Entry 6YXR (electron microscopy, 3.40 A resolution); this record covers chains A and C of the 11 polymer chains in the assembly.

Chain A:
Name: Photosystem I P700 chlorophyll a apoprotein A1
Organism: Dunaliella salina
Notes: EC 1.97.1.12
Reference sequence: D0FXV2 (D0FXV2_DUNSA); residue numbers follow UniProt; this construct covers 13-751
Chain sequence (739 residues; numbered 13 to 751; the number before each row is that of its first residue):
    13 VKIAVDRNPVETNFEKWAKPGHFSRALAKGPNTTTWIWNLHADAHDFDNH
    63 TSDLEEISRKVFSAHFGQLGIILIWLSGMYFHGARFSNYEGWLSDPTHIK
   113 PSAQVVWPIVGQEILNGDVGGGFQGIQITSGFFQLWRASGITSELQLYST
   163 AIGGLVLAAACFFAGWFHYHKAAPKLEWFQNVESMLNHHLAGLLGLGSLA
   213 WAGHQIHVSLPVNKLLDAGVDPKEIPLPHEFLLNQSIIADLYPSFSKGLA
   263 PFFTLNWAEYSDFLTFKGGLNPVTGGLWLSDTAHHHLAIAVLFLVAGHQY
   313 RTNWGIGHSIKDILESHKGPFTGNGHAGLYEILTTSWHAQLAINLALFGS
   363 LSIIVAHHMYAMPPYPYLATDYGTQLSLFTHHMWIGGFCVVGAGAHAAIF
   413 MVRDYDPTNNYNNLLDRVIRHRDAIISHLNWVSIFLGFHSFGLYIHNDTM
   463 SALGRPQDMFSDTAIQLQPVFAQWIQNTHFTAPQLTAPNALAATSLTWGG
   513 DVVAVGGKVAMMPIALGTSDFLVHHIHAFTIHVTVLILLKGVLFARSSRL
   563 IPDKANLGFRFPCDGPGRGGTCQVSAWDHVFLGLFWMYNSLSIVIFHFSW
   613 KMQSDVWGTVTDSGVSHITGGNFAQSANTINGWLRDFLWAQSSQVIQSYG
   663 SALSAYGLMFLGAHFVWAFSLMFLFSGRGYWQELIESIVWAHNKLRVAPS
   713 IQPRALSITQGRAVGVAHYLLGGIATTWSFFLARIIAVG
Bound ions: chlorophyll a Mg site 1 near Gln-116 (its only coordinating residue here); chlorophyll a Mg site 2 near Gln-124 (its only coordinating residue here); chlorophyll a Mg site 3 near Thr-498 (its only coordinating residue here); 4Fe-4S cluster Fe: Cys-575, Cys-584 (shared with 2 residues of chain B)
Ligand contacts:
  - 1,2-diacyl-glycerol-3-sn-phosphate (3PH): Arg-19, Phe-175, Trp-178, Phe-179
  - beta-carotene (BCR), molecule 1: Ile-84, Trp-87, Leu-88, Gly-204, Leu-205, Leu-208, Gly-209
  - beta-carotene (BCR), molecule 2: Leu-85, Leu-88, Tyr-92, Thr-162, Gly-165, Gly-166, Leu-208, Leu-211, Ala-212
  - beta-carotene (BCR), molecule 3: Trp-119, Pro-120, Ile-121
  - beta-carotene (BCR), molecule 4: Leu-211, Leu-261, Phe-264, Leu-299, Val-303, Leu-306, Val-307, His-310
  - beta-carotene (BCR), molecule 5: Ala-351, Ile-355, Ala-409, Phe-412
  - beta-carotene (BCR), molecule 6: Ala-358, Ser-362, Val-402, Ala-405, Gly-406, Val-547, Leu-550, Leu-551
  - beta-carotene (BCR), molecule 7: Met-671, Gly-674, Ala-675, Phe-677, Val-678, Leu-733, Ile-736, Ala-737, Trp-740
  - chlorophyll a isomer (CL0): Phe-453, Tyr-456, Ile-538, Phe-541, Thr-542, Tyr-600, Asn-601, Ser-604, Ile-605, Phe-608, Trp-645, Leu-650, Ser-654, Ile-658, Phe-672, His-676, Trp-679, Tyr-731, Gly-735, Thr-738, Thr-739, Phe-742
  - chlorophyll a (CLA), molecule 1: Val-13, Lys-14, Ile-15, Trp-190, Asn-193, Ser-196, His-200, Thr-314, Asn-315, Trp-316
  - chlorophyll a (CLA), molecule 2: Ile-15, Val-17, Phe-74, Phe-78, Ala-172, Cys-173, Phe-175, Ala-176, Phe-179, His-180, Ala-184, Trp-190
  - chlorophyll a (CLA), molecule 3: Thr-24, Asn-25, Phe-26, Lys-28, Trp-29, His-34, Lys-72, Ser-75, Gly-79, Phe-174, Gly-177, Trp-178, Tyr-181, His-182
  - chlorophyll a (CLA), molecule 4: Trp-29, Pro-32, Trp-48, Ile-49, Trp-50, Leu-52, His-53
  - chlorophyll a (CLA), molecule 5: Trp-29, His-34, Phe-35, Leu-52, His-53, Ala-56, His-57, Phe-59, His-62, Ala-76, Gly-79, Gln-80, Ile-83
  - chlorophyll a (CLA), molecule 6: Thr-46, Ile-49, Trp-50, Ile-697, Ile-700, Val-701, His-704, Val-709, Pro-711, Pro-715, Arg-716, Leu-718
  - chlorophyll a (CLA), molecule 7: Trp-50, Phe-677, Val-678, Phe-681, Phe-685, Leu-718, Gln-722, Ala-725, Val-726, Ala-729, His-730, Leu-733
  - chlorophyll a (CLA), molecule 8: His-53, Ala-54, Asp-55, His-57, Asp-58, Leu-353, Leu-357, Phe-400, Cys-401, Val-403, Gly-404, Ala-407, His-408, Ile-411, Arg-415, Phe-571, Arg-572, Trp-589, Val-592, Leu-596, Leu-733
  - chlorophyll a (CLA), molecule 9: His-57, Phe-59, Asp-60, Val-73, Ala-76, His-77, Gln-80, Leu-81, Ile-84, Leu-85, Leu-88, Leu-169, Trp-349, His-350, Gln-352, Leu-353, Asn-356, Leu-357, Phe-360
  - chlorophyll a (CLA), molecule 10: Ser-70, Phe-191, Val-194, Met-197, Leu-198, His-201, Ile-322, Leu-326, Leu-345, Thr-346, Thr-347, Ser-348, Trp-349, Gln-352, Ile-355, Asn-356, Leu-359, Phe-360
  - chlorophyll a (CLA), molecule 11: Phe-74, His-77, Phe-78, Leu-81, Leu-169, Cys-173, Trp-190, Phe-191, Asn-193, Ser-196, Met-197, His-200, His-201, Gly-204, Leu-205
  - chlorophyll a (CLA), molecule 12: Gln-80, Ile-83, Ile-84, Trp-87, Phe-360, Ile-397, Phe-400, Cys-401
  - chlorophyll a (CLA), molecule 13: Ile-86, Trp-87, Ser-89, Gly-90, Phe-93, His-94, Phe-98, Val-117, Trp-119
  - chlorophyll a (CLA), molecule 14: Trp-87, Met-91, Ala-115, Gln-116, Ile-138, Gln-139, Ile-140, Thr-141, Ser-142, Ala-667, Tyr-668, Trp-740, Leu-744
  - chlorophyll a (CLA), molecule 15: Trp-87, Met-91, Thr-141, Ser-142, Phe-144, Ser-389, Leu-390, Thr-392, His-393, Trp-396, Phe-400, Met-671, Ile-736, Thr-739, Trp-740
  - chlorophyll a (CLA), molecule 16: Trp-87, Ser-142, Gly-143, Phe-144, Leu-147, Leu-206, Phe-360, Leu-363, Ser-364, Val-367, Met-371, Tyr-377, Leu-390, His-393, His-394, Ile-397
  - chlorophyll a (CLA), molecule 17: Tyr-92, Ser-151, Gly-152, Ile-153, Gln-158, Ser-161, Thr-162, Gly-209, Ala-212, Trp-213, Gly-215, His-216, His-219, Val-220, Pro-240, His-241, Leu-244
  - chlorophyll a (CLA), molecule 18: Gln-116, Val-117, Val-118, Trp-119, Ile-121, Gln-124, Leu-127, Ala-667, Leu-670
  - chlorophyll a (CLA), molecule 19: Leu-147, Ala-150, Leu-206, Gly-209, Ser-210, Trp-213, Gln-217, Leu-289, Leu-291, Thr-294, His-297, His-298, Ile-301, Phe-305, Leu-363, Ile-366, Val-367, His-370, Met-371, Pro-376, Tyr-377
  - chlorophyll a (CLA), molecule 20: Leu-157, Gln-158, Ser-161, Leu-239, His-241, Leu-245
  - chlorophyll a (CLA), molecule 21: Val-168, Ala-171, Ala-172, Phe-175
  - chlorophyll a (CLA), molecule 22: Asn-199, His-200, Ala-203, Gly-204, Leu-208, Leu-306, His-310, Tyr-312, Thr-314, Trp-316, Ile-318
  - chlorophyll a (CLA), molecule 23: Leu-202, Leu-206, Leu-304, Phe-305, Ala-308, Gln-311, Tyr-312, Ile-322, Ile-325, Ala-358, Leu-359, Leu-427, Val-430, Leu-551, Val-554, Leu-555
  - chlorophyll a (CLA), molecule 24: Leu-211, Ala-212, Ala-214, Gly-215, Ile-218, His-219, Leu-244, Gln-247, Phe-257, Gly-260, Leu-261, Tyr-272, Phe-275, Leu-299
  - chlorophyll a (CLA), molecule 25: Phe-264, Trp-269, Ala-270, Tyr-272, Ser-273, Leu-276, Thr-277, Phe-278, His-296, Leu-299, Ala-300, Asn-501
  - chlorophyll a (CLA), molecule 26: Thr-277, Phe-278, Gly-280, Gly-281, Leu-289, Asp-293, Thr-294, His-296, His-297, Ala-300, Ile-301, His-370, Met-371, Met-374, Pro-376, Ala-505, Thr-506
  - chlorophyll a (CLA), molecule 27: Phe-278, Leu-497, Thr-498, Ala-499, Pro-500, Asn-501, Ala-502
  - chlorophyll a (CLA), molecule 28: Val-307, Ala-308, His-310, Gln-311, Ile-318, Gly-319, His-320
  - chlorophyll a (CLA), molecule 29: Gln-311, His-320, Asp-324, Ile-325, Ser-328, His-329
  - chlorophyll a (CLA), molecule 30: Ile-325, Leu-326, His-338, Leu-341, Leu-426, Leu-427, Val-430
  - chlorophyll a (CLA), molecule 31: His-329, Lys-330, Pro-332, Phe-333
  - chlorophyll a (CLA), molecule 32: Phe-333, Thr-334, Leu-426, Arg-429, Val-430, His-433, Ile-437, His-440
  - chlorophyll a (CLA), molecule 33: Leu-359, Ser-362, Leu-363, Ile-366, His-369, His-370, Tyr-372, Ala-373, Met-374, Thr-506, Ser-507, Thr-509, Trp-510
  - chlorophyll a (CLA), molecule 34: Ile-365, Ile-366, His-369, Met-395, Val-402, Ile-543, Thr-546, Val-547, Met-599, Ser-602, Leu-603, Val-606
  - chlorophyll a (CLA), molecule 35: His-369, Tyr-372, Phe-483, Ala-484, Ile-487, Gln-488, Thr-509, Trp-510, Ile-526, Leu-528, His-536, His-539, Ile-543, Val-606, His-609, Phe-610, Lys-613
  - chlorophyll a (CLA), molecule 36: Ala-436, His-440, Trp-443
  - chlorophyll a (CLA), molecule 37: Ile-437, Leu-441, Val-444, Ala-540, Ile-543, His-544, Val-547, Leu-551
  - chlorophyll a (CLA), molecule 38: Ser-439, Asn-442, Trp-443, Ile-446
  - chlorophyll a (CLA), molecule 39: Asn-442, Ser-445, Ile-446, Gly-449, Phe-450, Phe-453, Gly-454, Ile-457, Phe-541, Leu-548, Ile-549, Phe-597, Trp-598
  - chlorophyll a (CLA), molecule 40: Trp-443, Ile-446, Phe-447, Phe-450, His-451
  - chlorophyll a (CLA), molecule 41: Trp-443, Phe-447, Leu-448, Gln-480, Pro-481, Val-482, Phe-483, Ala-484, Phe-533, His-536, His-537, Ala-540, His-544
  - chlorophyll a (CLA), molecule 42: Phe-450, Gly-454, Leu-455, Ile-457, His-458, Thr-461, Met-462, Arg-467, Asp-470, Phe-472, Ile-477
  - chlorophyll a (CLA), molecule 43: Phe-453, Ile-457, Asp-460, Phe-541, Phe-597, Trp-598, Tyr-600, Asn-601, Ile-642, Leu-646, Trp-679, Tyr-731
  - chlorophyll a (CLA), molecule 44: Thr-461, Ala-464, Leu-465
  - chlorophyll a (CLA), molecule 45: Trp-486, Ile-487, Thr-490, His-491, Ala-494, Thr-498, Ala-499, Thr-506, Trp-510
  - chlorophyll a (CLA), molecule 46: Leu-646, Leu-650, Trp-651
  - chlorophyll a (CLA), molecule 47: Leu-670, Leu-673, Gly-674, His-676, Phe-677, Trp-679, Ala-680
  - chlorophyll a (CLA), molecule 48: Phe-677, Ala-680, Phe-681, Leu-683, Met-684, Phe-687, Tyr-692, Trp-693, Leu-696
  - chlorophyll a (CLA), molecule 49: Ile-700, Ala-703, His-704, Leu-707, Val-709
  - phylloquinone (PQN): Met-684, Phe-685, Ser-688, Gly-689, Arg-690, Trp-693, Ala-717, Leu-718, Gly-723
  - 4Fe-4S cluster (SF4): Cys-575, Gly-577, Pro-578, Cys-584, Ile-720, Arg-724

Chain C:
Name: Photosystem I iron-sulfur center
Organism: Dunaliella salina
Notes: EC 1.97.1.12
Reference sequence: D0FXW7 (D0FXW7_DUNSA); residue numbers follow UniProt; this construct covers 2-81
Chain sequence (80 residues; each row starts with the number of its first residue):
     2 AHVVKIYDTCIGCTQCVRACPLDVLEMVPWDGCKAAQMASSPRTEDCVGC
    52 KRCETACPTDFLSVRVYLGNESTRSLGLAY
Bound ions: 4Fe-4S cluster Fe site 1: Cys-11, Cys-14, Cys-17, Ser-64; 4Fe-4S cluster Fe site 2: Cys-48, Cys-51, Cys-54
Ligand contacts:
  - 4Fe-4S cluster (SF4), molecule 1: Val-5, Cys-21, Leu-23, Val-25, Leu-26, Cys-48, Val-49, Gly-50, Cys-51, Lys-52, Arg-53, Cys-54, Val-67
  - 4Fe-4S cluster (SF4), molecule 2: Cys-11, Ile-12, Gly-13, Cys-14, Thr-15, Cys-17, Met-28, Ala-40, Cys-58, Pro-59, Thr-60, Ser-64, Val-65

How chain A and chain C interact:
Pairs across the interface - 15 pairs, chain A then chain C:
  Leu-562(A) / Gly-78(C)
  Asp-565(A) / Arg-53(C)  salt bridge
  Asp-576(A) / Cys-51(C)
  Asp-576(A) / Arg-53(C)  salt bridge
  Gly-577(A) / Cys-51(C)
  Pro-578(A) / Gly-50(C)
  Pro-578(A) / Cys-51(C)
  Pro-578(A) / Lys-52(C)
  Pro-578(A) / Leu-69(C)  hydrophobic
  Gly-579(A) / Val-49(C)
  Gly-579(A) / Gly-50(C)  hydrogen bond (backbone-backbone)
  Arg-580(A) / Val-49(C)  hydrogen bond (backbone-backbone)
  Arg-580(A) / Ser-76(C)  hydrogen bond (backbone-backbone)
  Arg-580(A) / Leu-77(C)
  Gly-581(A) / Leu-77(C)
Other interface residues (no listed pair), chain A (10 interface residues in all): Arg-561, Leu-569
Other interface residues (no listed pair), chain C (10 interface residues in all): Ala-80

In short:
Chain A and chain C each contribute 10 residues to their interface; the contacts include 3 hydrogen bonds and
2 salt bridges. Polar contacts include Asp-565(A)/Arg-53(C), Asp-576(A)/Arg-53(C) and Gly-579(A)/Gly-50(C).
Here chain A is Photosystem I P700 chlorophyll a apoprotein A1 and chain C is Photosystem I iron-sulfur
center, both from Dunaliella salina. Entry 6YXR (Dunaliella Minimal Photosystem I) was determined by electron
microscopy (same publication as 6SL5).
